8HCQ - chains B and E of the 6 polymer chains in the assembly; structure by electron microscopy, 3.01 A resolution.

== Chain B ==
Protein: Guanine nucleotide-binding protein G(I)/G(S)/G(T) subunit beta-1
Organism: Homo sapiens
UniProt: P62873 (GBB1_HUMAN); residues 7-345 here correspond to UniProt positions 2-340 (UniProt number = residue number - 5)
Chain sequence (377 residues; row label = number of the first residue in the row; numbers below 1 keep their minus sign (Met-5 is residue -5)):
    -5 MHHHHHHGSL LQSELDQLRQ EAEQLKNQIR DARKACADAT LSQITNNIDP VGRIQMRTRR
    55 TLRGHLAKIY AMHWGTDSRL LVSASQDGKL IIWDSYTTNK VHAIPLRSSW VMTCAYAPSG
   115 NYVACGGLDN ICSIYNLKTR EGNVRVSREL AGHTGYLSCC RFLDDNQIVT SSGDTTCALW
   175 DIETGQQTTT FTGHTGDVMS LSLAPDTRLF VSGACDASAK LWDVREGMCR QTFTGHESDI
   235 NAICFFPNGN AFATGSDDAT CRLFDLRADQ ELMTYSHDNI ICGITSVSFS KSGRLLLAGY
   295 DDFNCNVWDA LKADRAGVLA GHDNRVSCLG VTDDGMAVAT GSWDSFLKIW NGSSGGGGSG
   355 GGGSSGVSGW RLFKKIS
Unresolved in the structure: -5 to 7, 346-371
Differences from the reference sequence: initiating methionine (-5); expression tag (-4 to 6, 346-371)
UniProt features mapped onto this chain:
  - modified residue: Ser7 (N-acetylserine), His271 (Phosphohistidine)

== Chain E ==
Protein: scFv16
Organism: Mus musculus
Notes: antibody fragment or engineered binder
Chain sequence (285 residues; numbered -37 to 247; the number before each row is that of its first residue; numbers below 1 keep their minus sign (Met-37 is residue -37)):
   -37 MLLVNQSHQG FNKEHTSKMV SAIVLYVLLA AAAHSAFAVQ LVESGGGLVQ PGGSRKLSCS
    23 ASGFAFSSFG MHWVRQAPEK GLEWVAYISS GSGTIYYADT VKGRFTISRD DPKNTLFLQM
    83 TSLRSEDTAM YYCVRSIYYY GSSPFDFWGQ GTTLTVSAGG GGSGGGGSGG GGSADIVMTQ
   143 ATSSVPVTPG ESVSISCRSS KSLLHSNGNT YLYWFLQRPG QSPQLLIYRM SNLASGVPDR
   203 FSGSGSGTAF TLTISRLEAE DVGVYYCMQH LEYPLTFGAG TKLEL
Unresolved in the structure: -37 to 0, 120-134

== How chain B and chain E interact ==
Residue-residue contacts (12):
  Arg73(B) - Tyr102(E)
  Asp88(B) - Tyr102(E)
  Val95(B) - Tyr101(E)  hydrophobic
  His96(B) - Tyr101(E)
  Arg134(B) - Val1(E)
  Arg134(B) - Arg97(E)
  Arg134(B) - Phe109(E)
  Glu135(B) - Gly25(E)
  Glu135(B) - Phe26(E)
  Glu135(B) - Ala27(E)
  Glu135(B) - Phe31(E)
  Gly136(B) - Phe31(E)
Other interface residues (no listed pair), chain B (9 interface residues in all): Asp71, Leu74

== Summary ==
Chain B and chain E each contribute 9 residues to their interface.
Chain B is Guanine nucleotide-binding protein G(I)/G(S)/G(T) subunit beta-1 (Homo sapiens) and chain E is
scFv16 (Mus musculus); the structure, Cryo-EM structure of endothelin1-bound ETAR-Gq complex, was determined
by electron microscopy (same publication as 8HBD and 8HCX).
